Entry 8VRA (electron microscopy, 3.12 A resolution); this record covers chains D and E of the 5 polymer chains in the assembly.

Chain D:
Molecule: R023 Fab light chain
Source organism: Homo sapiens
Notes: antibody fragment or engineered binder
Sequence (216 residues; row label = number of the first residue in the row):
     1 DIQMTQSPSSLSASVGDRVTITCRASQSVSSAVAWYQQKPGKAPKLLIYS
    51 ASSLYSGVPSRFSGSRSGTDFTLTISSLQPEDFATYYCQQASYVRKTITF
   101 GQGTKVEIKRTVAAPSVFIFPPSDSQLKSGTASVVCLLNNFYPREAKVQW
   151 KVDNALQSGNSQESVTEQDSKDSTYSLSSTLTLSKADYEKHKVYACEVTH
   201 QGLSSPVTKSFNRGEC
Unresolved in the structure: 1-2, 109-216
Cystine bridges: Cys23-Cys88
Ligand contacts: AMG 510 (bound form) (MOV): Gln89, Ala91, Ser92, Tyr93, Lys96, Thr97, Ile98

Chain E:
Molecule: R023 Fab heavy chain
Source organism: Homo sapiens
Notes: antibody fragment or engineered binder
Sequence (228 residues; row label = number of the first residue in the row; numbers below 1 keep their minus sign (Glu-2 is residue -2)):
    -2 EISEVQLVESGGGLVQPGGSLRLSCAASGFTFSDYSIHWVRQAPGKGLEW
    48 VASISSSSGSTSYADSVKGRFTISADTSKNTAYLQMNSLRAEDTAVYYCA
    98 RGGWIAAMDYWGQGTLVTVFNQIKGPSVFPLAPSSKSTSGGTAALGCLVK
   148 DYFPEPVTVSWNSGALTSGVHTFPAVLQSSGLYSLSSVVTVPSSSLGTQT
   198 YICNVNHKPSNTKVDKKVEPKSCDKTHT
Unresolved in the structure: -2 to 0, 119-225
Cystine bridges: Cys22-Cys96
Ligand contacts: AMG 510 (bound form) (MOV): Ser33, His35, Trp47, Ser50, Ile51, Ser57, Thr58, Ser59, Gly99, Ala103, Ala104, Met105

How chain D and chain E interact:
Pairs across the interface (37; chain D residue first):
  Ser31(D) - Ala103(E)
  Ala32(D) - Ala103(E)  hydrophobic
  Ala34(D) - Ala104(E)  hydrophobic
  Tyr36(D) - Ala104(E)
  Tyr36(D) - Met105(E)  hydrogen bond (side chain-backbone)
  Tyr36(D) - Trp108(E)
  Gln38(D) - Gln39(E)  hydrogen bond
  Gln38(D) - Leu45(E)
  Gln38(D) - Tyr95(E)  hydrogen bond
  Lys42(D) - Tyr95(E)
  Ala43(D) - Tyr95(E)  hydrophobic
  Ala43(D) - Trp108(E)  hydrophobic
  Ala43(D) - Gly109(E)
  Pro44(D) - Leu45(E)  hydrophobic
  Pro44(D) - Trp108(E)
  Leu46(D) - Ala104(E)  hydrophobic
  Leu46(D) - Asp106(E)
  Tyr49(D) - Ile102(E)  hydrophobic
  Tyr55(D) - Asp106(E)
  Tyr87(D) - Gln39(E)
  Tyr87(D) - Gly44(E)
  Tyr87(D) - Leu45(E)
  Gln89(D) - Ala103(E)  hydrogen bond (side chain-backbone)
  Gln89(D) - Ala104(E)
  Gln89(D) - Met105(E)
  Tyr93(D) - Ala103(E)
  Lys96(D) - Trp47(E)
  Lys96(D) - Ser57(E)
  Lys96(D) - Thr58(E)
  Lys96(D) - Ser59(E)  hydrogen bond (backbone-side chain)
  Thr97(D) - Trp47(E)
  Ile98(D) - His35(E)
  Ile98(D) - Trp47(E)
  Ile98(D) - Met105(E)  hydrophobic
  Phe100(D) - Leu45(E)
  Phe100(D) - Met105(E)  hydrophobic
  Phe100(D) - Trp108(E)  hydrophobic
Interface residues without a listed pair, chain D (19 interface residues in all): Gln102
Interface residues without a listed pair, chain E (19 interface residues in all): Val37, Tyr60, Tyr107

Overview:
Chain D and chain E each contribute 19 residues to their interface, with 5 hydrogen bonds. Among the polar
pairs are Tyr36(D)-Met105(E), Gln38(D)-Gln39(E) and Gln38(D)-Tyr95(E). AMG 510 (bound form) is bound between
chain D and chain E.
Chain D is R023 Fab light chain and chain E is R023 Fab heavy chain, both from Homo sapiens; the structure,
Structure of a synthetic antibody in complex with a class I MHC presenting a hapten-peptide conjugate, was
determined by electron microscopy (same publication as 8VR9 and 8VRB).
